Entry 1EV1 (X-ray diffraction, 3.55 A resolution); this record covers chains 2 and 3 of the 4 polymer chains in the assembly.

== Chain 2 ==
Molecule: Echovirus 1
Source organism: Human echovirus 1
Notes: fragment: vp1, vp2, vp3, vp4
UniProt: O91734 (POLG_EC01F); residues 8-261 here correspond to UniProt positions 76-329 (UniProt number = residue number + 68)
Amino-acid sequence (254 residues; row label = number of the first residue in the row):
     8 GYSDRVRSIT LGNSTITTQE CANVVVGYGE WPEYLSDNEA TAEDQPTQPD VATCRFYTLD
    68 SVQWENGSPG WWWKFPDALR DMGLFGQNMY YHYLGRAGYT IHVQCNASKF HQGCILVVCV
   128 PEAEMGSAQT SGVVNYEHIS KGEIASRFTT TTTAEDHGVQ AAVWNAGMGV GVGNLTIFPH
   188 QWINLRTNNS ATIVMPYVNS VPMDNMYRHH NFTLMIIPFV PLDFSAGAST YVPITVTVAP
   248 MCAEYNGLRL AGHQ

== Chain 3 ==
Molecule: Echovirus 1
Source organism: Human echovirus 1
Notes: fragment: vp1, vp2, vp3, vp4
UniProt: O91734 (POLG_EC01F); residues 1-239 here correspond to UniProt positions 330-568 (UniProt number = residue number + 329)
Amino-acid sequence (239 residues; numbered 1 to 239; the number before each row is that of its first residue):
     1 GLPTMNTPGS NQFLTSDDFQ SPSAMPQFDV TPEMHIPGEV RNLMEIAEVD SVMPINNDSA
    61 AKVSSMEAYR VELSTNTNAG TQVFGFQLNP GAESVMNRTL MGEILNYYAH WSGSIKITFV
   121 FCGSAMTTGK FLLSYAPPGA GAPKTRKDAM LGTHVVWDVG LQSSCVLCIP WISQTHYRFV
   181 EKDPYTNAGF VTCWYQTSVV SPASNQPKCY MMCMVSACND FSVRMLRDTK FIEQTSFYQ

== Chain 2 / chain 3 interface ==
Pairs across the interface (69):
  Arg12(2) with Leu161(3)
  Tyr35(2) with Pro37(3), hydrophobic; Gly38(3)
  Glu37(2) with His35(3), salt bridge; Pro37(3)
  Glu46(2) with Met34(3); His35(3), hydrogen bond (side chain-backbone)
  Lys116(2) with Ser124(3), hydrogen bond (backbone-side chain); Ala125(3), hydrogen bond (backbone-backbone); Met126(3), hydrogen bond (backbone-backbone)
  Phe117(2) with Met126(3), hydrophobic; Pro202(3), hydrophobic; Ser204(3); Asn205(3)
  His118(2) with Ser124(3); Ala125(3)
  Gln119(2) with Gly123(3); Ser124(3); Gln206(3); Lys208(3), hydrogen bond (side chain-backbone); Cys209(3)
  Cys121(2) with Cys122(3), hydrophobic
  Val170(2) with Met66(3), hydrophobic
  Trp171(2) with Ser64(3); Ser65(3)
  Val179(2) with Met66(3), hydrophobic; Tyr69(3), hydrophobic
  Gly180(2) with Ser51(3); Val52(3), hydrogen bond (backbone-backbone); Tyr69(3), hydrogen bond (backbone-side chain)
  Asn181(2) with Ser51(3), hydrogen bond; Arg98(3), hydrogen bond (side chain-backbone); Thr99(3); Leu100(3), hydrogen bond (side chain-backbone)
  Thr183(2) with Asp50(3), hydrogen bond (side chain-backbone); Ser51(3)
  Ile184(2) with Ile46(3), hydrophobic; Leu100(3), hydrophobic
  Trp189(2) with Met214(3), hydrophobic
  Asn191(2) with Phe121(3), hydrogen bond (side chain-backbone); Cys122(3)
  Arg193(2) with Phe121(3); Gly123(3); Ser124(3), hydrogen bond (side chain-backbone); Ala125(3); Thr127(3), hydrogen bond (side chain-backbone); Val159(3); Gly160(3), hydrogen bond (side chain-backbone)
  Thr194(2) with Ser163(3)
  Tyr204(2) with Pro37(3)
  Val205(2) with Pro37(3), hydrophobic
  Asn206(2) with Ile36(3)
  Val208(2) with Met34(3)
  Pro209(2) with Met34(3), hydrophobic
  Ile224(2) with Met66(3), hydrophobic
  Phe226(2) with Val52(3), hydrophobic; Met66(3), hydrophobic; Tyr69(3), hydrophobic; Arg70(3), hydrogen bond (backbone-side chain); Met212(3), hydrophobic
  Val227(2) with Cys122(3); Met212(3), hydrophobic
  Pro228(2) with Arg70(3)
  Asp230(2) with Gln206(3), hydrogen bond
  Phe231(2) with Gln206(3), hydrogen bond (backbone-side chain)
  Ser232(2) with Ser204(3), hydrogen bond (side chain-backbone); Asn205(3), hydrogen bond (side chain-backbone); Gln206(3)
  Ala233(2) with Ser204(3)
Other interface residues (no listed pair), chain 2 (38 interface residues in all): Gly120, Gly178, Pro203, Ser207, Pro225
Other interface residues (no listed pair), chain 3 (39 interface residues in all): Val49, Glu103, Tyr210

== Summary ==
38 residues of chain 2 and 39 residues of chain 3 are in contact; the contacts include 20 hydrogen bonds and 1
salt bridge. Among the polar pairs are Glu37(2)-His35(3), Glu46(2)-His35(3) and Lys116(2)-Ser124(3).
Chain 2 is Echovirus 1 and chain 3 is Echovirus 1, both from Human echovirus 1; the structure, ECHOVIRUS 1,
was determined by X-ray diffraction.
